7LHU - chain A; structure by X-ray diffraction, 3.09 A resolution.

== Chain A ==
Molecule: Phosphoadenosine phosphosulfate reductase
From: Mycobacterium tuberculosis
Notes: EC 1.8.4.8
UniProtKB: A5U586 (CYSH_MYCTA); residues 1-254 here = UniProt positions 1-254
Sequence (262 residues; numbered 1 to 262; the number before each row is that of its first residue):
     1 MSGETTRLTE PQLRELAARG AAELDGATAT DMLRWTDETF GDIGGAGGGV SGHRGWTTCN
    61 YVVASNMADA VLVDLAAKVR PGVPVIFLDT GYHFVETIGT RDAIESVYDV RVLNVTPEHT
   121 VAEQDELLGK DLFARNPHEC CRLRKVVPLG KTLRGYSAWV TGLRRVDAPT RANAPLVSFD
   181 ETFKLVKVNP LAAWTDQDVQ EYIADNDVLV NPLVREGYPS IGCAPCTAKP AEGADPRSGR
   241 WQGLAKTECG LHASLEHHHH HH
Disordered / not traced: 1-4, 44-55, 231-262
Differences from the reference sequence: expression tag (255-262)
Metal / ion sites: 4Fe-4S cluster Fe: Cys140, Cys141, Cys223, Cys226
Ligand contacts:
  - adenosine monophosphate (AMP): Ala64, Ser65, Asn66, Ile86, Phe87, Leu88, His93, Thr161, Gly162, Leu163, Asp167
  - 4Fe-4S cluster (SF4): Thr90, Tyr92, Phe133, Pro137, Cys140, Cys141, Arg144, Lys145, Cys223, Cys226
Swiss-Prot annotation at these positions:
  - active site: Cys249 (Nucleophile)
  - binding site ([4Fe-4S] cluster): Cys140, Cys141, Cys223, Cys226
Reported in the primary citation:
  - binding site for adenosine monophosphate: Ala64, Ser65, Leu88, Gly162, Asp167

== In short ==
Chain A binds 4Fe-4S cluster and adenosine monophosphate. Cys140, Cys141, Cys223 and Cys226 coordinate a
4Fe-4S cluster Fe ion. From UniProt: active-site residue Cys249 and 4 [4Fe-4S] cluster-binding residues. From
the paper: a binding site for adenosine monophosphate at Ala64, Ser65 and Leu88 among others.
Chain A is Phosphoadenosine phosphosulfate reductase (Mycobacterium tuberculosis); the structure, Crystal
structure of adenosine-5'-phosphosulfate reductase from Mycobacterium tuberculosis in a complex with product
AMP, was determined by X-ray diffraction, deposited together with 7LHR and 7LHS.
